Entry 2VDN (X-ray diffraction, 2.90 A resolution); this record covers chains A and L of the 5 polymer chains in the assembly.

Chain A:
Molecule: Integrin alpha-iib
From: Homo sapiens
Notes: fragment: headpiece, residues 32-483
UniProtKB: P08514 (ITA2B_HUMAN); residues 1-452 here correspond to UniProt positions 32-483 (UniProt number = residue number + 31)
Chain sequence (452 residues; each row starts with the number of its first residue):
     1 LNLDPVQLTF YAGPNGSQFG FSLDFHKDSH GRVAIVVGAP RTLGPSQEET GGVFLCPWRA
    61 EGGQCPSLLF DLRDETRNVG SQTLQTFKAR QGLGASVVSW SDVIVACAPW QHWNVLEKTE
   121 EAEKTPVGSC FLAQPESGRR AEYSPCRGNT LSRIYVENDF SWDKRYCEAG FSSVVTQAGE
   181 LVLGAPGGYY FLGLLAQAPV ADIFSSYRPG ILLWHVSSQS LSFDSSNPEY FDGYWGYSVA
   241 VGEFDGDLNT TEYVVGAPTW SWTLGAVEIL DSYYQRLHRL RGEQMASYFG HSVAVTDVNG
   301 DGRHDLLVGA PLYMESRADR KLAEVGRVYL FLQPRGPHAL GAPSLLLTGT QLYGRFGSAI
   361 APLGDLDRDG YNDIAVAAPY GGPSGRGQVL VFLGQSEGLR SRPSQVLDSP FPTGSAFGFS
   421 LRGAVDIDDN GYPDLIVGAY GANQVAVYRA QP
Cystine bridges: Cys-56/Cys-65, Cys-107/Cys-130, Cys-146/Cys-167
Glycans and other covalent adducts: N-acetylglucosamine (NAG) linked to Asn-15, Asn-249
Metal / ion sites: Ca2+ site 1: Glu-243, Asp-245, Asp-247, Thr-250, Glu-252; Ca2+ site 2: Asp-297, Asn-299, Asp-301, Arg-303, Asp-305; Ca2+ site 3: Asp-365, Asp-367, Asp-369, Tyr-371, Asp-373; Ca2+ site 4: Asp-426, Asp-428, Asn-430, Tyr-432, Asp-434
Curated features (UniProtKB/Swiss-Prot):
  - binding site (Ca(2+)): Glu-243, Asp-245, Asp-247, Thr-250, Glu-252, Asp-297, Asn-299, Asp-301, Arg-303, Asp-305, Asp-365, Asp-367, Asp-369, Tyr-371, Asp-373, Asp-426, Asp-428, Asn-430, Tyr-432, Asp-434
  - glycosylation (N-linked (GlcNAc...) asparagine): Asn-15, Asn-249

Chain L:
Molecule: Monoclonal antibody 10E5 light chain
From: Mus musculus
Notes: antibody fragment or engineered binder
Chain sequence (214 residues; row label = number of the first residue in the row):
     1 DILMTQSPSS MSVSLGDTVS ITCHASQGIS SNIGWLQQKP GKSFMGLIYY GTNLVDGVPS
    61 RFSGSGSGAD YSLTISSLDS EDFADYYCVQ YAQLPYTFGG GTKLEIKRAD AAPTVSIFPP
   121 SSEQLTSGGA SVVCFLNNFY PKDINVKWKI DGSERQNGVL NSWTDQDSKD STYSMSSTLT
   181 LTKDEYERHN SYTCEATHKT STSPIVKSFN RNEC
Cystine bridges: Cys-23/Cys-88, Cys-134/Cys-194

How chain A and chain L interact:
Contacting residue pairs - 19 pairs, chain A then chain L:
  Arg-77(A) / Asn-32(L)  hydrogen bond
  Arg-77(A) / Tyr-50(L)
  Arg-77(A) / Tyr-91(L)
  Asn-78(A) / Asn-32(L)  hydrogen bond (backbone-side chain)
  Asn-78(A) / Ala-92(L)
  Val-79(A) / Asn-32(L)
  Val-79(A) / Tyr-91(L)
  Val-79(A) / Ala-92(L)
  Gly-80(A) / Tyr-91(L)  hydrogen bond (backbone-backbone)
  Gly-80(A) / Ala-92(L)  hydrogen bond (backbone-backbone)
  Gly-80(A) / Leu-94(L)
  Ser-81(A) / Ala-92(L)  hydrogen bond (backbone-backbone)
  Ser-81(A) / Gln-93(L)
  Ser-81(A) / Leu-94(L)  hydrogen bond (side chain-backbone)
  Arg-208(A) / Tyr-49(L)
  Arg-208(A) / Asn-53(L)
  Pro-209(A) / Tyr-50(L)
  Gly-210(A) / Tyr-50(L)
  Ile-211(A) / Tyr-50(L)  hydrophobic
Interface residues without a listed pair, chain L (9 interface residues in all): Asp-56

Summary:
The chain A/chain L interface involves 9 residues from each chain, with 6 hydrogen bonds. Among the polar
pairs are Arg-77(A)/Asn-32(L), Asn-78(A)/Asn-32(L) and Ser-81(A)/Leu-94(L). Covalently linked
N-acetylglucosamine: at Asn-15(A) and Asn-249(A). UniProt lists 20 Ca2+-binding residues on chain A.
Here chain A is Integrin alpha-iib (Homo sapiens) and chain L is Monoclonal antibody 10E5 light chain (Mus
musculus). Entry 2VDN (Re-refinement of Integrin AlphaIIbBeta3 Headpiece Bound to Antagonist Eptifibatide) was
determined by X-ray diffraction together with 2VC2, 2VDK, 2VDL, 2VDM, 2VDO, 2VDP, 2VDQ and 2VDR from the same
study.
